Entry 4YQU (X-ray diffraction, 1.94 A resolution); this record covers chains A and B.

[Chain A (and B)]
Protein: Glutathione S-transferase omega-1
Organism: Homo sapiens
Notes: EC 2.5.1.18, 1.8.5.1, 1.20.4.2; chain B of this document is another copy of the same molecule, construct and numbering; everything in this record applies to it too
UniProtKB: P78417 (GSTO1_HUMAN); numbering as in UniProt (aligned over 1-241)
Sequence (244 residues; numbered -2 to 241; the number before each row is that of its first residue; numbers below 1 keep their minus sign (Ser-2 is residue -2)):
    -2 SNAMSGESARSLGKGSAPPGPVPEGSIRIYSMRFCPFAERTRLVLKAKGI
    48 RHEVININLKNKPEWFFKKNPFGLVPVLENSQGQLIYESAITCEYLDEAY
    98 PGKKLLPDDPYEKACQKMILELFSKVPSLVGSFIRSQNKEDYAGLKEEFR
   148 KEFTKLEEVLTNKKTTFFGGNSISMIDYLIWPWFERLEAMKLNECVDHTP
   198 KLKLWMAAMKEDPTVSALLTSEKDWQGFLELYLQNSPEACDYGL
Disordered / not traced: -2 to 3, 133-135 (chain B: -2 to 4, 134-135)
Differences from the reference sequence: expression tag (-2 to 0)
Glycans and other covalent adducts: compound 4GB linked to Cys32
Residues lining bound ligands: 4GB (N-{5-(azepan-1-ylsulfonyl)-2-[(ethylsulfanyl)methoxy]phenyl}acetamide): Met29, Pro33, Phe34, Leu56, Val72, Val127, Gly128, Ile131, Arg132, Trp222, Phe225, Leu226, Tyr229
Curated features (UniProtKB/Swiss-Prot):
  - active site: Cys32 (Nucleophile)
  - binding site (glutathione): Lys59, Val72, Glu85, Ser86
  - modified residue: Ser2 (N-acetylserine), Lys57 (N6-acetyllysine), Ser129 (Phosphoserine), Lys143 (N6-acetyllysine), Lys148 (N6-acetyllysine), Lys152 (N6-acetyllysine)
  - natural variant: Ala140 (A140D: In allele GSTO1*C), Glu155 (deletion: In allele GSTO1*B)
  - mutagenesis: Cys32 (C32A: Loss of activity)
From the paper describing this entry:
  - binding site for 4GB: Cys32, Pro33, Phe34, Leu56, Val72, Val127, Ile131, Phe225, Leu226, Tyr229
  - conformationally variable residues (order/disorder transition): Ser133 to Asn135

[Chain A / chain B interface]
Pairs across the interface - 31 pairs, chain A then chain B:
  Phe69(A) - Glu118(B)
  Gln81(A) - Tyr108(B)
  Leu82(A) - Tyr108(B)
  Leu82(A) - Met115(B)
  Ile83(A) - Tyr108(B)  hydrophobic
  Ile83(A) - Met115(B)  hydrophobic
  Tyr84(A) - Met115(B)
  Glu85(A) - Glu118(B)
  Ile88(A) - Ala111(B)  hydrophobic
  Ile88(A) - Lys114(B)
  Ile88(A) - Met115(B)
  Glu91(A) - Glu91(B)
  Glu91(A) - Lys114(B)  salt bridge
  Tyr92(A) - Pro107(B)
  Tyr92(A) - Tyr108(B)
  Glu95(A) - Pro107(B)
  Glu95(A) - Lys110(B)
  Pro107(A) - Tyr92(B)
  Pro107(A) - Glu95(B)
  Tyr108(A) - Gln81(B)
  Tyr108(A) - Leu82(B)
  Tyr108(A) - Tyr92(B)
  Lys110(A) - Glu95(B)
  Ala111(A) - Ile88(B)  hydrophobic
  Lys114(A) - Ile88(B)
  Lys114(A) - Glu91(B)  salt bridge
  Met115(A) - Leu82(B)
  Met115(A) - Ile83(B)  hydrophobic
  Met115(A) - Tyr84(B)
  Met115(A) - Ile88(B)
  Glu118(A) - Glu85(B)
Interface residues without a listed pair, chain A (19 interface residues in all): Ala96, Leu119
Interface residues without a listed pair, chain B (19 interface residues in all): Phe69, Ala96, Leu119

[Summary]
Chain A and chain B each contribute 19 residues to their interface; the contacts include 2 salt bridges. The
salt-bridged pair is Glu91(A)-Lys114(B). Compound 4GB is covalently linked to Cys32(A). The paper reports a
binding site for 4GB at Cys32(A), Pro33(A) and Phe34(A) among others; conformational variability at Ser133(A).
Both chains are Glutathione S-transferase omega-1 (Homo sapiens). Entry 4YQU (Glutathione S-transferase Omega
1 bound to covalent inhibitor C1-31) was determined by X-ray diffraction (same publication as 4YQM and 4YQV).
